PDB entry 5L5D | X-ray diffraction, 2.80 A resolution | chains Z and a of the 28 polymer chains in the assembly

[Chain Z]
Molecule: Proteasome subunit beta type-6, Proteasome subunit beta type-1
Source organism: Saccharomyces cerevisiae (strain ATCC 204508 / S288c)
Notes: EC 3.4.25.1
Reference sequence: chimeric construct of P23724, P20618: residues 1-96 from P23724 (PSB6_YEAST) positions 20-115 (UniProt number = residue number + 19); residues 97-111 from P20618 positions 124-138 (UniProt number = residue number + 27); residues 112-117 from P23724 (PSB6_YEAST) positions 131-136 (UniProt number = residue number + 19); residues 118-133 from P20618 positions 145-160 (UniProt number = residue number + 27); residues 134-222 from P23724 (PSB6_YEAST) positions 153-241 (UniProt number = residue number + 19)
Amino-acid sequence (222 residues; each row starts with the number of its first residue):
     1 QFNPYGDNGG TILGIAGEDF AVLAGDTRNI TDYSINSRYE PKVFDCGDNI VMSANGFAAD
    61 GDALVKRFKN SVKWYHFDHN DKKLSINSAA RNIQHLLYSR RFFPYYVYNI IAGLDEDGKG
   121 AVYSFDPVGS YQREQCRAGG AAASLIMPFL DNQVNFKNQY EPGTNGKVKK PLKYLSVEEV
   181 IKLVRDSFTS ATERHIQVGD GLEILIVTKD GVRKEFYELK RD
Ion coordination: Mg2+: Thr192, His195, Val198
Ligand contacts: 04C (1,2,4-trideoxy-4-methyl-2-{[N-(morpholin-4-ylacetyl)-L-alanyl-O-methyl-L-tyrosyl]amino}-1-phenyl-D-xylitol): Tyr106, Tyr108, Asp126, Pro127, Val128
Curated features (UniProtKB/Swiss-Prot):
  - modified residue: Tyr123 (Phosphotyrosine)

[Chain a]
Molecule: Proteasome subunit beta type-7
Source organism: Saccharomyces cerevisiae (strain ATCC 204508 / S288c)
Notes: EC 3.4.25.1
Reference sequence: P30657 (PSB7_YEAST); residues -12 to 233 here correspond to UniProt positions 21-266 (UniProt number = residue number + 33)
Amino-acid sequence (246 residues; numbered -12 to 233; the number before each row is that of its first residue; numbers below 1 keep their minus sign (Thr-12 is residue -12)):
   -12 TQIANAGASP MVNTQQPIVT GTSVISMKYD NGVIIAADNL GSYGSLLRFN GVERLIPVGD
    48 NTVVGISGDI SDMQHIERLL KDLVTENAYD NPLADAEEAL EPSYIFEYLA TVMYQRRSKM
   108 NPLWNAIIVA GVQSNGDQFL RYVNLLGVTY SSPTLATGFG AHMANPLLRK VVDRESDIPK
   168 TTVQVAEEAI VNAMRVLYYR DARSSRNFSL AIIDKNTGLT FKKNLQVENM KWDFAKDIKG
   228 YGTQKI
Disordered / not traced: -12 to 0

[Chain Z / chain a interface]
Pairs across the interface - 44 pairs, chain Z then chain a:
  Gln1(Z) with Thr1(a), hydrogen bond
  Phe2(Z) with Thr1(a); Arg104(a); Met107(a); Pro109(a), hydrophobic; Leu132(a), hydrophobic; Leu133(a), hydrophobic
  Asn3(Z) with Leu133(a)
  Pro4(Z) with Arg104(a), hydrogen bond (backbone-side chain); Met107(a), hydrophobic; Leu133(a)
  Tyr5(Z) with Arg104(a)
  Asn8(Z) with Val135(a)
  Asn29(Z) with Tyr137(a)
  Ser34(Z) with His149(a), hydrogen bond
  Ile35(Z) with Arg156(a), hydrogen bond (backbone-side chain)
  Asn36(Z) with Tyr137(a); Ser139(a); Arg156(a)
  Ser37(Z) with Ser138(a), hydrogen bond (side chain-backbone)
  Tyr39(Z) with Ser138(a)
  Glu40(Z) with Arg128(a), salt bridge; Tyr137(a); Ser138(a), hydrogen bond (side chain-backbone)
  Phe57(Z) with Arg104(a); Leu133(a); Val135(a), hydrophobic
  Ala59(Z) with Tyr101(a); Leu133(a); Gly134(a); Val135(a)
  Asp60(Z) with Tyr101(a), hydrogen bond; Arg104(a), salt bridge
  Asp62(Z) with Thr136(a), hydrogen bond
  Ala63(Z) with Tyr101(a)
  Lys66(Z) with Glu94(a), salt bridge
  Arg100(Z) with Tyr101(a), hydrogen bond; Ser105(a)
  Phe103(Z) with Arg104(a); Ser105(a)
  Tyr105(Z) with Tyr101(a)
  Glu218(Z) with Arg161(a), salt bridge
  Arg221(Z) with Asp160(a), salt bridge; Arg161(a)
Other interface residues (no listed pair), chain Z (26 interface residues in all): Gly6, Arg38
Other interface residues (no listed pair), chain a (22 interface residues in all): Trp111, Leu142

[In short]
26 residues of chain Z and 22 residues of chain a are in contact; the contacts include 9 hydrogen bonds and 5
salt bridges. Among the polar pairs are Glu40(Z)-Arg128(a), Asp60(Z)-Arg104(a) and Lys66(Z)-Glu94(a). Bound to
chain Z: compound 04C.
Here chain Z is Proteasome subunit beta type-6, Proteasome subunit beta type-1 and chain a is Proteasome
subunit beta type-7, both from Saccharomyces cerevisiae (strain ATCC 204508 / S288c). Entry 5L5D (Yeast 20S
proteasome with human beta5i (1-138) and human beta6 (97-111; 118-133) in complex with ONX ...) was determined
by X-ray diffraction, deposited together with 5L52, 5L54, 5L55, 5L5A, 5L5B, 5L5E and 30 further entries.
